PDB entry 9JI2 | electron microscopy, 3.38 A resolution | chains A and C of the 8 polymer chains in the assembly

Chain A:
Name: DNA-directed RNA polymerase subunit alpha
Source organism: Mycobacterium tuberculosis
Notes: EC 2.7.7.6
UniProtKB: P9WGZ1 (RPOA_MYCTU); numbering as in UniProt (aligned over 1-347)
Sequence (347 residues; each row starts with the number of its first residue):
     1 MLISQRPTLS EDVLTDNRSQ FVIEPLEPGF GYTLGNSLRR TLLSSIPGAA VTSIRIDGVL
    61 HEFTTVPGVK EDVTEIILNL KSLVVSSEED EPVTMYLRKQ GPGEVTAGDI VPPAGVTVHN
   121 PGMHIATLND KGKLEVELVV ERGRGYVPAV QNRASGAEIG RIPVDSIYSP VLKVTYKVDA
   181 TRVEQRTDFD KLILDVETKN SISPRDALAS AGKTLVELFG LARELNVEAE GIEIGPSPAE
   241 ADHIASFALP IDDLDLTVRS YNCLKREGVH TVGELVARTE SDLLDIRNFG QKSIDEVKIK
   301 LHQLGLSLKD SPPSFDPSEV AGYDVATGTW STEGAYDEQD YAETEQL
Unresolved in the structure: 1, 227-347

Chain C:
Name: DNA-directed RNA polymerase subunit beta
Source organism: Mycobacterium tuberculosis
Notes: EC 2.7.7.6
UniProtKB: P9WGY9 (RPOB_MYCTU); numbering as in UniProt (aligned over 1-1178)
Sequence (1178 residues; each row starts with the number of its first residue):
     1 MLEGCILADS RQSKTAASPS PSRPQSSSNN SVPGAPNRVS FAKLREPLEV PGLLDVQTDS
    61 FEWLIGSPRW RESAAERGDV NPVGGLEEVL YELSPIEDFS GSMSLSFSDP RFDDVKAPVD
   121 ECKDKDMTYA APLFVTAEFI NNNTGEIKSQ TVFMGDFPMM TEKGTFIING TERVVVSQLV
   181 RSPGVYFDET IDKSTDKTLH SVKVIPSRGA WLEFDVDKRD TVGVRIDRKR RQPVTVLLKA
   241 LGWTSEQIVE RFGFSEIMRS TLEKDNTVGT DEALLDIYRK LRPGEPPTKE SAQTLLENLF
   301 FKEKRYDLAR VGRYKVNKKL GLHVGEPITS STLTEEDVVA TIEYLVRLHE GQTTMTVPGG
   361 VEVPVETDDI DHFGNRRLRT VGELIQNQIR VGMSRMERVV RERMTTQDVE AITPQTLINI
   421 RPVVAAIKEF FGTSQLSQFM DQNNPLSGLT HKRRLSALGP GGLSRERAGL EVRDVHPSHY
   481 GRMCPIETPE GPNIGLIGSL SVYARVNPFG FIETPYRKVV DGVVSDEIVY LTADEEDRHV
   541 VAQANSPIDA DGRFVEPRVL VRRKAGEVEY VPSSEVDYMD VSPRQMVSVA TAMIPFLEHD
   601 DANRALMGAN MQRQAVPLVR SEAPLVGTGM ELRAAIDAGD VVVAEESGVI EEVSADYITV
   661 MHDNGTRRTY RMRKFARSNH GTCANQCPIV DAGDRVEAGQ VIADGPCTDD GEMALGKNLL
   721 VAIMPWEGHN YEDAIILSNR LVEEDVLTSI HIEEHEIDAR DTKLGAEEIT RDIPNISDEV
   781 LADLDERGIV RIGAEVRDGD ILVGKVTPKG ETELTPEERL LRAIFGEKAR EVRDTSLKVP
   841 HGESGKVIGI RVFSREDEDE LPAGVNELVR VYVAQKRKIS DGDKLAGRHG NKGVIGKILP
   901 VEDMPFLADG TPVDIILNTH GVPRRMNIGQ ILETHLGWCA HSGWKVDAAK GVPDWAARLP
   961 DELLEAQPNA IVSTPVFDGA QEAELQGLLS CTLPNRDGDV LVDADGKAML FDGRSGEPFP
  1021 YPVTVGYMYI MKLHHLVDDK IHARSTGPYS MITQQPLGGK AQFGGQRFGE MECWAMQAYG
  1081 AAYTLQELLT IKSDDTVGRV KVYEAIVKGE NIPEPGIPES FKVLLKELQS LCLNVEVLSS
  1141 DGAAIELREG EDEDLERAAA NLGINLSRNE SASVEDLA
Unresolved in the structure: 1-29, 1141-1178

How chain A and chain C interact:
Residue-residue contacts (72):
  R18(A) - R996(C)
  Y32(A) - P1018(C)
  T33(A) - E1017(C)  hydrogen bond
  N36(A) - G1013(C)
  N36(A) - R1014(C)
  N36(A) - S1015(C)  hydrogen bond (side chain-backbone)
  N36(A) - G1016(C)
  R39(A) - E902(C)  hydrogen bond (side chain-backbone)
  R39(A) - F906(C)
  R39(A) - G910(C)  hydrogen bond (side chain-backbone)
  R39(A) - P912(C)
  R40(A) - E902(C)
  R40(A) - D903(C)
  R40(A) - G1013(C)  hydrogen bond (side chain-backbone)
  R40(A) - R1014(C)
  S44(A) - E902(C)
  L60(A) - I792(C)
  L60(A) - G793(C)
  H61(A) - I792(C)
  H61(A) - G793(C)
  H61(A) - V847(C)
  H61(A) - I848(C)  hydrogen bond (side chain-backbone)
  E62(A) - K846(C)  salt bridge
  E62(A) - K876(C)
  F63(A) - F675(C)
  F63(A) - I750(C)  hydrophobic
  F63(A) - I848(C)  hydrophobic
  F63(A) - A874(C)  hydrophobic
  F63(A) - K876(C)
  T65(A) - D656(C)  hydrogen bond
  T65(A) - K674(C)
  G68(A) - S654(C)
  V69(A) - S654(C)
  V69(A) - A655(C)  hydrogen bond (backbone-backbone)
  K70(A) - V653(C)
  K70(A) - S654(C)
  K70(A) - A655(C)
  K70(A) - P688(C)
  K70(A) - V690(C)
  E71(A) - A655(C)
  D72(A) - K674(C)  salt bridge
  D72(A) - N685(C)
  D72(A) - C687(C)
  T74(A) - F675(C)
  E75(A) - C687(C)
  K81(A) - E743(C)  hydrogen bond (side chain-backbone)
  N129(A) - E652(C)  hydrogen bond
  N129(A) - V653(C)  hydrogen bond (side chain-backbone)
  D130(A) - E652(C)
  K131(A) - E652(C)  salt bridge
  K131(A) - Y657(C)  hydrogen bond
  Y146(A) - V742(C)
  Y146(A) - E743(C)
  Y146(A) - K878(C)  hydrogen bond
  R153(A) - E795(C)  salt bridge
  R153(A) - R797(C)
  R153(A) - D800(C)  salt bridge
  I159(A) - I792(C)
  I159(A) - G793(C)
  I159(A) - A794(C)  hydrophobic
  D165(A) - D745(C)
  D165(A) - K878(C)  salt bridge
  K173(A) - D909(C)
  K173(A) - T911(C)  hydrogen bond
  V174(A) - G910(C)
  T175(A) - A908(C)  hydrogen bond (side chain-backbone)
  T175(A) - D909(C)
  T175(A) - G910(C)  hydrogen bond (side chain-backbone)
  Y176(A) - F906(C)
  Y176(A) - F1011(C)  hydrophobic
  Y176(A) - G1016(C)  hydrogen bond (side chain-backbone)
  E197(A) - R996(C)  salt bridge
Other interface residues (no listed pair), chain A (40 interface residues in all): G29, L43, T64, L78, Q151, P163, I167, K177
Other interface residues (no listed pair), chain C (54 interface residues in all): V619, R620, D691, N739, E744, D783, V901, L907, D999, D1012

Overview:
40 residues of chain A face 54 of chain C across their interface; the contacts include 17 hydrogen bonds and 7
salt bridges. Polar pairs include E62(A)-K846(C), D72(A)-K674(C) and K131(A)-E652(C).
Chain A is DNA-directed RNA polymerase subunit alpha and chain C is DNA-directed RNA polymerase subunit beta,
both from Mycobacterium tuberculosis; the structure, Cryo-EM structure of Mycobacterium tuberculosis
transcription activation complex with unphosphated PhoP, was determined by electron microscopy (same
publication as 9KET, 9KEU and 9KEV).
